Entry 6R10 (electron microscopy, 4.30 A resolution (low resolution: residue-level contacts below are approximate; hydrogen-bond / salt-bridge calls are withheld)); this record covers chains A and D of the 26 polymer chains in the assembly.

[Chain A]
Protein: V-type ATP synthase alpha chain
Source organism: Thermus thermophilus (strain HB8 / ATCC 27634 / DSM 579)
Notes: EC 7.1.2.2
UniProt: Q56403 (VATA_THET8); numbering as in UniProt (aligned over 1-578)
Sequence (578 residues; row label = number of the first residue in the row):
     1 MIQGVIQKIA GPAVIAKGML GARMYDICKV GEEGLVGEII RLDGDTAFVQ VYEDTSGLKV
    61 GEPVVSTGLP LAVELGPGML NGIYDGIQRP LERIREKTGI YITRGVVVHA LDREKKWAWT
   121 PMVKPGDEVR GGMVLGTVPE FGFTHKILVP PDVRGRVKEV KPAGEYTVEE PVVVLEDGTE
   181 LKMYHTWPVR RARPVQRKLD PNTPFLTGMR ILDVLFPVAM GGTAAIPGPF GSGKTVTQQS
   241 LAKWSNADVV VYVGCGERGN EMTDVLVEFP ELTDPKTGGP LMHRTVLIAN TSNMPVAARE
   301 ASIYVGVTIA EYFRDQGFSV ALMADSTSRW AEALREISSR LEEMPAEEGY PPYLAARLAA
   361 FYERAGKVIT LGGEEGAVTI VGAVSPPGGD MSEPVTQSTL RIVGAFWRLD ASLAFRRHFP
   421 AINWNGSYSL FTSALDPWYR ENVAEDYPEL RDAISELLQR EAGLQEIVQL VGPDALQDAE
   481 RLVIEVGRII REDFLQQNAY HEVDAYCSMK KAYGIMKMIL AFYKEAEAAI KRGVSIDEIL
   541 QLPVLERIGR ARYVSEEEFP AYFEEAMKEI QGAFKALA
Not modelled in the structure: 578
Ligand contacts:
  - ADP (adenosine-5'-diphosphate), molecule 1: Lys8, Ala10, Ile15, Ser339, Arg340, Glu342
  - ADP, molecule 2: Pro229, Phe230, Gly231, Ser232, Gly233, Lys234, Thr235, Val236, Arg258, Glu261, Phe419, Gln497, Asn498, Ala499, Tyr500

[Chain D]
Protein: V-type ATP synthase beta chain
Source organism: Thermus thermophilus (strain HB8 / ATCC 27634 / DSM 579)
UniProt: Q56404 (VATB_THET8); residue numbers follow UniProt; this construct covers 1-478
Sequence (478 residues; numbered 1 to 478; the number before each row is that of its first residue):
     1 MDLLKKEYTG ITYISGPLLF VENAKDLAYG AIVDIKDGTG RVRGGQVIEV SEEYAVIQVF
    61 EETTGLDLAT TSVSLVEDVA RLGVSKEMLG RRFNGIGKPI DGLPPITPEK RLPITGLPLN
   121 PVARRKPEQF IQTGISTIDV MNTLVRGQKL PIFSGSGLPA NEIAAQIARQ ATVRPDLSGE
   181 GEKEEPFAVV FAAMGITQRE LSYFIQEFER TGALSRSVLF LNKADDPTIE RILTPRMALT
   241 VAEYLAFEHD YHVLVILTDM TNYCEALREI GAAREEIPGR RGYPGYMYTD LATIYERAGV
   301 VEGKKGSVTQ IPILSMPDDD RTHPIPDLTG YITEGQIQLS RELHRKGIYP PIDPLPSLSR
   361 LMNNGVGKGK TREDHKQVSD QLYSAYANGV DIRKLVAIIG EDALTENDRR YLQFADAFER
   421 FFINQGQQNR SIEESLQIAW ALLSMLPQGE LKRISKDHIG KYYGQKLEEI WGAPQALD
Not modelled in the structure: 1-4, 465-478

[How chain A and chain D interact]
Contacting residue pairs (55; chain A residue first):
  Ala22(A) - Asp67(D)
  Arg23(A) - Leu66(D)
  Met24(A) - Ile14(D)
  Met24(A) - Thr63(D)
  Met24(A) - Thr64(D)
  Met24(A) - Leu66(D)
  Tyr25(A) - Thr63(D)
  Arg41(A) - Tyr13(D)
  Arg41(A) - Ile14(D)
  Arg41(A) - Ser15(D)
  Leu42(A) - Tyr13(D)
  Leu42(A) - Ile14(D)
  Leu42(A) - Leu68(D)
  Asp43(A) - Tyr13(D)
  Gly44(A) - Thr12(D)
  Gly44(A) - Leu68(D)
  Lys198(A) - Gln198(D)
  Met344(A) - Glu275(D)
  Met344(A) - Glu276(D)
  Glu347(A) - Arg268(D)
  Glu347(A) - Arg281(D)
  Pro352(A) - Glu269(D)
  Pro352(A) - Ala272(D)
  Ala355(A) - Glu269(D)
  Ala356(A) - Glu269(D)
  Arg357(A) - Glu62(D)
  Ala359(A) - Ala224(D)
  Glu363(A) - Gln198(D)
  Glu363(A) - Asp225(D)
  Gln397(A) - Pro317(D)
  Leu400(A) - Ser156(D)
  Arg401(A) - Thr261(D)
  Arg401(A) - Asn262(D)
  Arg401(A) - Glu265(D)
  Ile402(A) - Thr197(D)
  Arg408(A) - Asp318(D)
  Trp424(A) - Arg345(D)
  Asn425(A) - Arg345(D)
  Tyr428(A) - Ser156(D)
  Tyr428(A) - Gly157(D)
  Leu430(A) - Arg199(D)
  Ser455(A) - Arg345(D)
  Glu456(A) - Arg345(D)
  Glu456(A) - Lys346(D)
  Gln459(A) - Glu342(D)
  Gln459(A) - Arg345(D)
  Ile467(A) - Ile398(D)
  Ala475(A) - Ile398(D)
  Leu476(A) - Ala397(D)
  Leu476(A) - Ile398(D)
  Gln477(A) - Ala397(D)
  Gln477(A) - Ile398(D)
  Gln477(A) - Ile399(D)
  Gln477(A) - Gly400(D)
  Glu480(A) - Ala397(D)
Also at the interface, not in a pair above, chain A (42 interface residues in all): Gly21, Asp200, Pro201, Glu343, Ala346, Phe431, Leu464, Val471
Also at the interface, not in a pair above, chain D (45 interface residues in all): Gly16, Gly65, Ala69, Gln206, Thr228, Ala273, Ile277, Arg341, Val396, Glu401

[In short]
42 residues of chain A face 45 of chain D across their interface. Chain A binds ADP.
Here chain A is V-type ATP synthase alpha chain and chain D is V-type ATP synthase beta chain, both from
Thermus thermophilus (strain HB8 / ATCC 27634 / DSM 579). Entry 6R10 (Thermus thermophilus V/A-type
ATPase/synthase, rotational state 1R) was determined by electron microscopy, deposited together with 6QUM,
6R0W, 6R0Y and 6R0Z.
